PDB entry 5SBC | X-ray diffraction, 2.32 A resolution | chains D and E of the 6 polymer chains in the assembly

# Chain D
Name: Tubulin beta-2B chain
Source organism: Bos taurus
Reference sequence: Q6B856 (TBB2B_BOVIN); the author numbering skips numbers that UniProt does not, so the offset changes along the chain: 1-42 = UniProt 1-42; 45-360 = UniProt 43-358; 369-455 = UniProt 359-445
Chain sequence (445 residues; numbered 1 to 455; 10 numbers in that range are skipped by the numbering (no residue carries them; nothing is unmodelled there); the number before each row is that of its first residue):
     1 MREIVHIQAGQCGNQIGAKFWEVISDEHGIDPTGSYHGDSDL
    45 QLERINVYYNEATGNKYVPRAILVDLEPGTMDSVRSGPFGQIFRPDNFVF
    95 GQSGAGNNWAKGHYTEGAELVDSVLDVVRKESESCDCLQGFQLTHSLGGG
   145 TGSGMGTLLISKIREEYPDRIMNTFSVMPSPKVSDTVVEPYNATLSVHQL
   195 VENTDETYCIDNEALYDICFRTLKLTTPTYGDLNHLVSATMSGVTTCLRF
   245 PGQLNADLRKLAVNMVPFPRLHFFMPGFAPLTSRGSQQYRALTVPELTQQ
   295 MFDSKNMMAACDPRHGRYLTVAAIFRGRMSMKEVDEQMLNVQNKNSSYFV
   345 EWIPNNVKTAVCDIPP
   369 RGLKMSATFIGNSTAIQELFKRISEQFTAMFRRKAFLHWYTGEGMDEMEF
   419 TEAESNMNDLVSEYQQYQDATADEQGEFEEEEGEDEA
Unresolved in the structure: 281-285, 442-455
UniProt features mapped onto this chain:
  - motif: Met1 to Ile4 (MREI motif)
  - binding site (GTP): Gln11, Glu71, Ser140, Gly144, Thr145, Gly146, Asn206, Asn228
  - binding site (Mg(2+)): Glu71
  - modified residue: Ser40 (Phosphoserine), Thr57 (Phosphothreonine), Lys60 (N6-acetyllysine), Ser174 (Phosphoserine), Thr287 (Phosphothreonine), Thr292 (Phosphothreonine), Arg320 (Omega-N-methylarginine), Glu448 (5-glutamyl polyglutamate)
  - cross-link (Glycyl lysine isopeptide (Lys-Gly)): Lys60 (interchain with G-Cter in ubiquitin), Lys326 (interchain with G-Cter in ubiquitin)
Bound ions: Mg2+: Gln11 (together with GDP)
Residues lining bound ligands:
  - 5JS ((1S,2R,3S,5S,6S,16E,18E,20R)-11-chloro-12,20-dimethoxy-2,5,9,16-tetramethyl-8,23-dioxo-4,24-dioxa-9,22-diazatetracyclo[19.3.1.1~10,14~.0~3,5~]hexacosa-10(26),11,13,16,18,21-hexaen-6-yl phenylacetate): Gly100, Asn101, Asn102, Lys105, Asp179, Thr180, Val181, Val182, Phe404, Trp407, Tyr408
  - GDP (guanosine-5'-diphosphate): Gly10, Gln11, Cys12, Gln15, Ile16, Asn101, Ser140, Gly142, Gly143, Gly144, Thr145, Gly146, Val171, Pro173, Val177, Ser178, Glu183, Asn206, Leu209, Tyr224, Leu227, Asn228, Val231
Reported in the primary citation:
  - binding site for 5JS: Asn102, Lys105, Val181

# Chain E
Name: Stathmin-4
Source organism: Rattus norvegicus
Reference sequence: P63043 (STMN4_RAT); residues 5-145 here correspond to UniProt positions 49-189 (UniProt number = residue number + 44)
Chain sequence (143 residues; numbered 3 to 145; the number before each row is that of its first residue):
     3 MADMEVIELNKCTSGQSFEVILKPPSFDGVPEFNASLPRRRDPSLEEIQK
    53 KLEAAEERRKYQEAELLKHLAEKREHEREVIQKAIEENNNFIKMAKEKLA
   103 QKMESNKENREAHLAAMLERLQEKDKHAEEVRKNKELKEEASR
Unresolved in the structure: 3-5, 29-43, 142-145
Construct notes: initiating methionine (3); expression tag (4)
UniProt features mapped onto this chain:
  - modified residue: Ser46 (Phosphoserine)
Bound ions: Ca2+ near Asp44 (its only coordinating residue here)

# Interface between chain D and chain E
Pairs across the interface (26; chain D residue first):
  Tyr108(D) - His129(E)  hydrogen bond
  Tyr108(D) - Ala130(E)  hydrophobic
  Tyr108(D) - Val133(E)  hydrophobic
  Tyr108(D) - Arg134(E)  hydrogen bond (backbone-side chain)
  Thr109(D) - Lys137(E)
  Ala112(D) - Arg134(E)
  Ser155(D) - Leu123(E)
  Lys156(D) - Asp127(E)  salt bridge
  Arg158(D) - Leu123(E)
  Glu159(D) - Leu120(E)
  Glu159(D) - Leu123(E)
  Glu159(D) - Gln124(E)
  Glu159(D) - Asp127(E)
  Pro162(D) - Met119(E)  hydrophobic
  Gln193(D) - Lys126(E)  hydrogen bond
  Asn197(D) - Leu123(E)
  Thr409(D) - Lys140(E)  hydrogen bond (backbone-side chain)
  Gly410(D) - Lys137(E)
  Gly410(D) - Lys140(E)
  Glu411(D) - Val133(E)
  Glu411(D) - Lys137(E)  salt bridge
  Gly412(D) - Val133(E)
  Gly412(D) - Asn136(E)
  Gly412(D) - Lys137(E)
  Met413(D) - Val133(E)
  Glu417(D) - His129(E)  salt bridge
Other interface residues (no listed pair), chain D (17 interface residues in all): Asp163
Other interface residues (no listed pair), chain E (15 interface residues in all): Arg112, Leu116

# In short
17 residues of chain D face 15 of chain E across their interface, with 4 hydrogen bonds and 3 salt bridges.
Polar contacts include Lys156(D)-Asp127(E), Glu411(D)-Lys137(E) and Glu417(D)-His129(E). Bound to chain D: GDP
and compound 5JS. The paper reports a binding site for 5JS at Asn102(D), Lys105(D) and Val181(D).
Chain D is Tubulin beta-2B chain (Bos taurus) and chain E is Stathmin-4 (Rattus norvegicus); the structure,
Tubulin-maytansinoid-5a-complex, was determined by X-ray diffraction, deposited together with 5SB8, 5SB9,
5SBA, 5SBB, 5SBD and 5SBE.
